PDB entry 7C7A | electron microscopy, 2.80 A resolution | chains A and I of the 13 polymer chains in the assembly

[Chain A]
Molecule: Ribonuclease MRP RNA subunit NME1
Organism: Saccharomyces cerevisiae (strain ATCC 204508 / S288c)
Sequence (340 nucleotides; numbered 1 to 340; the number before each row is that of its first residue):
     1 AAUCCAUGACCAAAGAAUCGUCACAAAUCGAAGCUUACAAAAUGGAGUAA
    51 AAUUUUGUUUACUCAGUAAUAUGCUUUGGGUUGAAAGUCUCCCACCAAUU
   101 CGUAUGCGGAAAACGUAAUGAGAUUUAAAAAUUUUAAAUUGUUUAAAUCA
   151 ACUCAUUAAGGAGGAUGCCCUUGGGUAUUCUGCUUCUUGACCUGGUACCU
   201 CUAUUGCAGGGUACUGGUGUUUUCUUCGGUACUGGAUUCCGUUUGUAUGG
   251 AAUCUAAACCAUAGUUAUGACGAUUGCUCUUUCCCGUGCUGGAUCGAGUA
   301 ACCCAAUGGAGCUUACUAUUCUUGGUCCAUGGAUUCACCC
Disordered / not traced: 132-136, 336-340
Metal / ion sites: Mg2+ site 1: A86, G87 (shared with 1 residue of chain R); Mg2+ site 2: A86, A305, A306 (shared with 2 residues of chain R); Mg2+ site 3: G87 (shared with 1 residue of chain R)

[Chain I]
Molecule: Ribonuclease P/MRP protein subunit RPP1
Organism: Saccharomyces cerevisiae (strain ATCC 204508 / S288c)
Notes: EC 3.1.26.5
Reference sequence: P38786 (RPP1_YEAST); residues 1-293 here = UniProt positions 1-293
Amino-acid sequence (293 residues; each row starts with the number of its first residue):
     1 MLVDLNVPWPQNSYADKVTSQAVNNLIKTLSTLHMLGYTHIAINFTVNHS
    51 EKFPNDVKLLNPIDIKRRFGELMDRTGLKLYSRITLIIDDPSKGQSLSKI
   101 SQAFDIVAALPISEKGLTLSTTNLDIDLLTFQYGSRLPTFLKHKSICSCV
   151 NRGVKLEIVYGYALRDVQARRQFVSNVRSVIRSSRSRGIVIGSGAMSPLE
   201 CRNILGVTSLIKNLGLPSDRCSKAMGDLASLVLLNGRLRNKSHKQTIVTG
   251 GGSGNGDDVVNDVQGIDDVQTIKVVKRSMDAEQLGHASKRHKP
Disordered / not traced: 243-293

[Chain A / chain I interface]
Residue-residue contacts (7; chain A residue first):
  G20(A) with Asp219(I), base contact
  U21(A) with Asp219(I), sugar contact
  C22(A) with Ser222(I), sugar contact
  A23(A) with Met1(I), sugar contact; Ile204(I), base contact
  A270(A) with Ser218(I), hydrogen bond to the sugar
  C271(A) with Pro217(I), sugar contact
Other interface residues (no listed pair), chain I (9 interface residues in all): Leu2, Asn203, Leu205

[Overview]
6 residues of chain A face 9 of chain I across their interface; the contacts include 1 hydrogen bond. Its one
hydrogen-bonded contact is A270(A)-Ser218(I). The Mg2+ site 1 is built by A86(A) and G87(A).
Chain A is Ribonuclease MRP RNA subunit NME1 and chain I is Ribonuclease P/MRP protein subunit RPP1, both from
Saccharomyces cerevisiae (strain ATCC 204508 / S288c); the structure, Cryo-EM structure of yeast Ribonuclease
MRP with substrate ITS1, was determined by electron microscopy (same publication as 7C79).
